4YFY - chains A and B; structure by X-ray diffraction, 1.90 A resolution.

[Chain A (and B)]
Molecule: VioF
From: Providencia alcalifaciens
Notes: chain B of this document is another copy of the same molecule, construct and numbering; everything in this record applies to it too
Reference sequence: M9P0Q2 (M9P0Q2_9ENTR); residues 1-244 here correspond to UniProt positions 9-252 (UniProt number = residue number + 8)
Chain sequence (254 residues; each row starts with the number of its first residue):
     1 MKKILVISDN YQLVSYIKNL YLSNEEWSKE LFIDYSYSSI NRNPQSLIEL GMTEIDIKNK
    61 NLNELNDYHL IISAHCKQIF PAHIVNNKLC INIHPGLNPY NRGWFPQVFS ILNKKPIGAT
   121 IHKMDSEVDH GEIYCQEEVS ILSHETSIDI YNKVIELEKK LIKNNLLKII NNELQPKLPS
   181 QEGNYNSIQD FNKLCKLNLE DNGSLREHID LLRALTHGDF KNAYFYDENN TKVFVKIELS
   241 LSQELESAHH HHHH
Not modelled in the structure: 242-254
Construct notes: expression tag (245-254)
Ligand contacts:
  - dTDP-4-amino-4,6-dideoxyglucose (0FX): Asn10, His75, Cys76, Lys77, Pro95, Trp104, Phe105, Gln107, Ser147, Tyr151, Phe191, His217, Phe220, Asn222
  - 1YJ (N-[4-({[(6R)-2-amino-4-oxo-3,4,5,6,7,8-hexahydropteridin-6-yl]methyl}amino)benzoyl]-L-glutamic acid): Ser73, Cys76, Lys77, Gln78, Ile79, Phe80, Val85, Asn92, Trp104, His122, Met124, Asp125, Ser126, Glu127, Val128, Asp129, His130, Tyr185, Ser187, Ile188
From the paper describing this entry:
  - self-association interface (contacts with another copy of this molecule): Leu199 to Ser204, Leu205 to Ala214, Ala223 to Ser240
  - binding site for dTDP-4-amino-4,6-dideoxyglucose: Asn10, His75, Lys77, Phe105, Tyr151, Phe220, Asn222
  - binding site for 1YJ: Gln78, Phe80, Asp125, Glu127, Asp129
  - catalytic residues: Asn92, Asp129 (by similarity / conservation)
  - catalytic residues: His94 (proposed by the authors, not directly observed)
  - specificity-determining residues: Asp9, Lys77, Trp104 (proposed by the authors, not directly observed)

[Interface between chain A and chain B]
Contacting residue pairs - 63 pairs, chain A then chain B:
  Ser143(A) with Asp227(B), hydrogen bond; Val233(B)
  His144(A) with Val233(B)
  Leu197(A) with Leu205(B), hydrophobic
  Asn198(A) with Leu205(B)
  Leu199(A) with Ser204(B); Leu205(B), hydrogen bond (backbone-backbone); Arg206(B), hydrogen bond (backbone-backbone); Ile209(B), hydrophobic
  Glu200(A) with Arg206(B), salt bridge
  Asp201(A) with Gly203(B); Ser204(B); Leu205(B), hydrogen bond (backbone-backbone)
  Asn202(A) with Asn202(B), hydrogen bond; Gly203(B)
  Gly203(A) with Asp201(B); Asn202(B); Gly203(B), hydrogen bond (backbone-backbone); His208(B)
  Ser204(A) with Leu199(B); Asp201(B); His208(B)
  Leu205(A) with Leu197(B), hydrophobic; Asn198(B); Leu199(B), hydrogen bond (backbone-backbone); Asp201(B), hydrogen bond (backbone-backbone); His208(B)
  Arg206(A) with Leu199(B), hydrogen bond (backbone-backbone); Glu200(B), salt bridge
  His208(A) with Gly203(B); Ser204(B); Leu205(B); His208(B), hydrogen bond
  Lys221(A) with Ser240(B), hydrogen bond
  Phe225(A) with Ser143(B)
  Asp227(A) with Ser143(B), hydrogen bond
  Thr231(A) with Leu241(B)
  Lys232(A) with Leu241(B)
  Val233(A) with Ser143(B); His144(B); Leu239(B), hydrophobic; Ser240(B); Leu241(B), hydrophobic
  Phe234(A) with Glu238(B); Leu239(B); Ser240(B), hydrogen bond (backbone-backbone)
  Val235(A) with Ile237(B), hydrophobic; Glu238(B); Leu239(B), hydrophobic
  Lys236(A) with Ile237(B); Glu238(B), salt bridge
  Ile237(A) with Val235(B), hydrophobic; Lys236(B)
  Glu238(A) with Phe234(B); Val235(B); Lys236(B), salt bridge
  Leu239(A) with Phe234(B); Val235(B), hydrophobic
  Ser240(A) with Lys221(B); Val233(B); Phe234(B), hydrogen bond (backbone-backbone)
  Leu241(A) with Thr231(B); Lys232(B)
Also at the interface, not in a pair above, chain A (29 interface residues in all): Ile209, Leu212
Also at the interface, not in a pair above, chain B (29 interface residues in all): Leu212, Phe225

[Summary]
The chain A/chain B interface involves 29 residues from each chain; the contacts include 14 hydrogen bonds and
4 salt bridges. Among the polar pairs are Glu200(A)-Arg206(B), Lys236(A)-Glu238(B) and Ser143(A)-Asp227(B).
From the paper: catalytic residues Asn92(A), Asp129(A) and His94(A); a binding site for
dTDP-4-amino-4,6-dideoxyglucose at Asn10(A), His75(A) and Lys77(A) among others.
Both chains are VioF (Providencia alcalifaciens). Entry 4YFY (X-ray structure of the Viof N-formyltransferase
from Providencia alcalifaciens O30 in complex with THF and TDP-Qui4N) was determined by X-ray diffraction.
